7T9V - chains A and B; structure by X-ray diffraction, 2.68 A resolution.

Chain A (and B):
Molecule: Stimulator of interferon genes protein
Source organism: Homo sapiens
Notes: chain B of this document is another copy of the same molecule, construct and numbering; everything in this record applies to it too
UniProtKB: Q86WV6 (STING_HUMAN); numbering as in UniProt (aligned over 149-345)
Chain sequence (198 residues; numbered 148 to 345; the number before each row is that of its first residue):
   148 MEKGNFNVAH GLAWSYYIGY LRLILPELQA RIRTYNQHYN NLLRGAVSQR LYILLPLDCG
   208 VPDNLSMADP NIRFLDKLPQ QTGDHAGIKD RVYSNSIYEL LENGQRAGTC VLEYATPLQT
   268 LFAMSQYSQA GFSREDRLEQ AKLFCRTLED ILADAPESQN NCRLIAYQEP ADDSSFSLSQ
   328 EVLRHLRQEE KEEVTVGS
Not modelled in the structure: 148-152, 229-238, 344-345
Construct notes: initiating methionine (148)
UniProt features mapped onto this chain:
  - region: Glu340 to Ser345 (C-terminal tail (CTT))
  - binding site (2',3'-cGAMP): Ser162, Tyr167, Arg238, Thr263
  - binding site (3',3'-c-di-GMP): Ser162, Tyr167, Arg238 to Ser241, Thr263
  - binding site (2',3'-cUAMP): Tyr167, Arg238, Thr263
  - modified residue: Thr229 (Phosphothreonine), Ser241 (Phosphoserine)
  - cross-link (Glycyl lysine isopeptide (Lys-Gly)): Lys150 (interchain with G-Cter in ubiquitin), Lys236 (interchain with G-Cter in ubiquitin), Lys338 (interchain with G-Cter in SUMO)
  - natural variant: Asn154 (N154S: In SAVI), Val155 (V155M: In SAVI), His232 (H232R: Activated by both 2'-3' linked cGAMP and 3'-3' linked cGAMP), Arg284 (R284S: Found in a 9-month-old patient who died following a fever and severe neck abscess without indication of any severe bacterial infection)
  - mutagenesis: Lys150 (K150R: Abolishes ubiquitination, homodimerization and subsequent production of IFN-beta), Phe153 (F153A: Partially constitutively active mutant that promotes the production of type I interferon in absence of cGAMP ligand), Gly158 (G158A: Constitutively active mutant that promotes the production of type I interferon in absence of cGAMP ligand; G158E: Abolished homodimerization and activation ...), Ser162 (S162A: Slight decrease in c-di-GMP-binding. Renders the enzyme sensitive to 5,6-dimethylxanthenone 4-acetic acid (DMXAA) drug, leading to activation of the STING1 pathway ...), Gly166 (G166S: Slight decrease in c-di-GMP-binding), Arg178 to Arg180 (Abolishes the endoplasmic reticulum location), Gly230 (G230I: Renders the enzyme sensitive to 5,6-dimethylxanthenone 4-acetic acid (DMXAA) drug, leading to activation of the STING1 pathway), Lys236 (K236R: Loss of deubiquitination by USP44), Arg238 to Tyr240 (Strong decrease in cGAMP-binding without affecting interaction with TBK1. Abolished ability to induce autophagy), Arg238 (R238A: Abolished cGAMP-binding. Abolished ability to induce autophagy), Tyr240 (Y240A: Abolished cGAMP-binding; Y240S: Strong decrease in c-di-GMP-binding), Asn242 (N242A: Strong decrease in c-di-GMP and cGAMP-binding), 12 further mutagenesis entries in UniProt
Ion coordination: Ca2+ site 1: Asp205, Glu316 (shared with Val341(B) of chain B); Ca2+ site 2: Val341 (shared with Asp205(B), Glu316(B) of chain B)
Small-molecule neighbours: GC0 ((3S,4S)-4-(3-{5-carbamoyl-2-[(1-ethyl-3-methyl-1H-pyrazole-5-carbonyl)amino]-7-methoxy-1H-benzimidazol-1-yl}propyl)-2-[(1-ethyl-3-methyl-1H-pyrazole-5-carbonyl)amino]-4,5-dihydroimidazo[1,5,4-de][1,4]benzoxazine-8-carboxamide): Leu159, Ser162, Tyr163, Gly166, Tyr167, Val239, Tyr240, Ser241, Asn242, Glu260, Thr263, Pro264
From the paper describing this entry:
  - binding site for GC0: Leu159, Ser162, Tyr163, Tyr167, Ser241, Thr263, Pro264

How chain A and chain B interact:
Contacting residue pairs (33):
  Phe153(A) - His157(B)
  Val155(A) - Gly158(B)
  Val155(A) - Trp161(B)
  His157(A) - Phe153(B)
  His157(A) - Asn154(B)
  His157(A) - Val155(B)
  Gly158(A) - Val155(B)
  Leu159(A) - Ser162(B)
  Trp161(A) - Val155(B)
  Trp161(A) - Met271(B)  hydrophobic
  Trp161(A) - Tyr274(B)  hydrophobic
  Trp161(A) - Ala277(B)  hydrophobic
  Ser162(A) - Leu159(B)
  Ser162(A) - Thr267(B)
  Tyr164(A) - Tyr274(B)  hydrogen bond
  Ile165(A) - Ala270(B)  hydrophobic
  Arg169(A) - Ala270(B)
  Arg169(A) - Tyr274(B)
  Thr267(A) - Ile165(B)
  Ala270(A) - Ile165(B)  hydrophobic
  Ala270(A) - Arg169(B)
  Met271(A) - Trp161(B)  hydrophobic
  Met271(A) - Ile165(B)  hydrophobic
  Tyr274(A) - Trp161(B)  hydrophobic
  Tyr274(A) - Tyr164(B)  hydrogen bond
  Tyr274(A) - Arg169(B)
  Tyr274(A) - Ala302(B)
  Tyr274(A) - Pro303(B)
  Gln276(A) - Asp301(B)
  Ala277(A) - Trp161(B)  hydrophobic
  Asp301(A) - Gln276(B)
  Ala302(A) - Tyr274(B)
  Pro303(A) - Tyr274(B)
Interface residues without a listed pair, chain A (20 interface residues in all): Asn154

In short:
Chain A and chain B each contribute 20 residues to their interface; the contacts include 2 hydrogen bonds. Its
one hydrogen-bonded contact is Tyr164(A)-Tyr274(B). Chain A binds compound GC0. The paper reports a binding
site for GC0 at Leu159(A), Ser162(A) and Tyr163(A) among others.
Both chains are Stimulator of interferon genes protein (Homo sapiens). Entry 7T9V (Crystal structure of hSTING
with the agonist, SHR171032) was determined by X-ray diffraction.
